Entry 6UC1 (X-ray diffraction, 2.19 A resolution); this record covers chains B and A of the 4 polymer chains in the assembly.

# Chain B (and A)
Protein: Uncharacterized protein GoxA
Source organism: Pseudoalteromonas luteoviolacea DSM 6061
Notes: chain A of this document is another copy of the same molecule, construct and numbering; everything in this record applies to it too
UniProt: A0A161XU12 (A0A161XU12_9GAMM); residue numbers follow UniProt; this construct covers 1-816
Amino-acid sequence (816 residues; row label = number of the first residue in the row):
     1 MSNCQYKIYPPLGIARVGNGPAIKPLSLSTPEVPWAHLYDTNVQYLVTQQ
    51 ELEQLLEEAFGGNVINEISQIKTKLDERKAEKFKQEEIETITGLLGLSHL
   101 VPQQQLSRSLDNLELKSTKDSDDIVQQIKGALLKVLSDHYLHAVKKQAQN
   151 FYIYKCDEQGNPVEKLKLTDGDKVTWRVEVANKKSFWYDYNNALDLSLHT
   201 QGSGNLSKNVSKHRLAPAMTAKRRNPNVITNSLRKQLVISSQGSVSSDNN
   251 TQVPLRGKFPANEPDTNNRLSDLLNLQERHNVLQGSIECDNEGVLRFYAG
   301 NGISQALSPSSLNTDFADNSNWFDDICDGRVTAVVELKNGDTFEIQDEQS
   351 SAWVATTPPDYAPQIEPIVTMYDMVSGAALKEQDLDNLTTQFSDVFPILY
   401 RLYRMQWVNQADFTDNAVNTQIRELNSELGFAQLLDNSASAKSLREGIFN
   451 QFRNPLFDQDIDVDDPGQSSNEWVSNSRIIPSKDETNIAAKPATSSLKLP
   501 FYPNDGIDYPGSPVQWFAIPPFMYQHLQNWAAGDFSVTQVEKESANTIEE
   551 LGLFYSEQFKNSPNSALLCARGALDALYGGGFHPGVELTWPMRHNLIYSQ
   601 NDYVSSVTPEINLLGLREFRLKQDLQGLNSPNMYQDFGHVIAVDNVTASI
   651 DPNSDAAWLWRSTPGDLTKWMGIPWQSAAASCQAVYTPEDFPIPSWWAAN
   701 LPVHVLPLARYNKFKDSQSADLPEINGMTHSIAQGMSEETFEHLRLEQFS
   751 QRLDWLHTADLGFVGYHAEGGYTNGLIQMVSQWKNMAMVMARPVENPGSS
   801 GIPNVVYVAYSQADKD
Not modelled in the structure: 1-3, 76-82, 114-125, 263-276, 467-469, 816 (chain A: 1-3, 77-81, 115-122, 158-160, 263-277, 466-470, 816)
Covalently attached groups: covalent link C682-W697
Modified / non-standard residues: W697 (2-amino-3-(6,7-dioxo-6,7-dihydro-1H-indol-3-yl)-propionic acid; TRQ)
Differences from the reference sequence: engineered mutation A678 (Asp in A0A161XU12)
Bound ions: Mg2+: D360, A362, I365, A699, N700
Ligand contacts: glycine (GLY): F316, H583, S681, C682, W696, W697, Y772
Reported in the primary citation:
  - mutagenesis - D678A: abolished catalytic activity on glycine

# Interface between chain B and chain A
Contacting residue pairs (126; chain B residue first):
  F316(B) - H767(A)
  Q410(B) - R710(A)
  Q410(B) - Q751(A)  hydrogen bond
  F413(B) - E747(A)
  F413(B) - Q751(A)
  T414(B) - R710(A)  hydrogen bond (backbone-side chain)
  T414(B) - K713(A)
  T414(B) - Q748(A)  hydrogen bond (backbone-side chain)
  T414(B) - Q751(A)
  D415(B) - R710(A)  salt bridge
  D415(B) - K713(A)  salt bridge
  T420(B) - M728(A)
  T420(B) - L744(A)
  Q421(B) - I732(A)
  R423(B) - L744(A)
  R423(B) - E747(A)  salt bridge
  E424(B) - I732(A)
  E424(B) - G735(A)
  E424(B) - M736(A)
  S427(B) - M736(A)
  S427(B) - S737(A)  hydrogen bond (side chain-backbone)
  S427(B) - T740(A)
  E428(B) - G735(A)
  E428(B) - M736(A)
  E428(B) - S737(A)  hydrogen bond (side chain-backbone)
  P481(B) - G765(A)
  P481(B) - Y766(A)  hydrogen bond (backbone-backbone)
  K483(B) - Y766(A)  hydrogen bond (backbone-backbone)
  K483(B) - H767(A)  hydrogen bond (side chain-backbone)
  K483(B) - A768(A)
  E485(B) - D760(A)
  I507(B) - Y766(A)  hydrophobic
  D508(B) - Y766(A)
  H583(B) - Y766(A)  hydrogen bond
  S681(B) - H767(A)
  V685(B) - Y766(A)  hydrophobic
  Y686(B) - H757(A)
  Y686(B) - F763(A)
  Y686(B) - V764(A)
  Y686(B) - G765(A)  hydrogen bond (backbone-backbone)
  T687(B) - V764(A)
  P688(B) - V764(A)
  P688(B) - A813(A)
  E689(B) - A813(A)
  D690(B) - H757(A)
  D690(B) - A813(A)  hydrogen bond (backbone-backbone)
  D690(B) - D814(A)  hydrogen bond (side chain-backbone)
  F691(B) - R710(A)
  F691(B) - L753(A)  hydrophobic
  P707(B) - F691(A)  hydrophobic
  A709(B) - F691(A)  hydrophobic
  R710(B) - Q410(A)
  R710(B) - T414(A)
  R710(B) - D415(A)  salt bridge
  R710(B) - F691(A)
  K713(B) - T414(A)  hydrogen bond (side chain-backbone)
  K713(B) - D415(A)  salt bridge
  M728(B) - T420(A)
  I732(B) - Q421(A)
  I732(B) - E424(A)
  G735(B) - E424(A)
  G735(B) - E428(A)
  M736(B) - E424(A)
  M736(B) - S427(A)
  S737(B) - S427(A)
  T740(B) - S427(A)
  H743(B) - L746(A)
  H743(B) - S799(A)  hydrogen bond (side chain-backbone)
  H743(B) - S800(A)  hydrogen bond (side chain-backbone)
  H743(B) - G801(A)
  L744(B) - T420(A)
  L744(B) - R423(A)
  L746(B) - H743(A)
  L746(B) - E747(A)
  E747(B) - F413(A)
  E747(B) - R423(A)  salt bridge
  E747(B) - F749(A)
  E747(B) - S750(A)
  Q748(B) - T414(A)  hydrogen bond (side chain-backbone)
  S750(B) - E747(A)
  S750(B) - S750(A)
  S750(B) - Q751(A)  hydrogen bond (backbone-side chain)
  Q751(B) - Q410(A)
  Q751(B) - F413(A)
  Q751(B) - T414(A)
  Q751(B) - S750(A)  hydrogen bond (side chain-backbone)
  L753(B) - D690(A)
  L753(B) - F691(A)  hydrophobic
  H757(B) - Y686(A)
  H757(B) - D690(A)
  D760(B) - E485(A)
  F763(B) - Y686(A)  hydrophobic
  V764(B) - Y686(A)
  V764(B) - T687(A)
  V764(B) - P688(A)
  G765(B) - P481(A)
  G765(B) - Y686(A)  hydrogen bond (backbone-backbone)
  Y766(B) - P481(A)  hydrogen bond (backbone-backbone)
  Y766(B) - K483(A)  hydrogen bond (backbone-backbone)
  Y766(B) - I507(A)  hydrophobic
  Y766(B) - D508(A)
  Y766(B) - H583(A)  hydrogen bond
  Y766(B) - V685(A)  hydrophobic
  H767(B) - F316(A)
  H767(B) - K483(A)
  H767(B) - S681(A)
  H767(B) - Y772(A)  hydrogen bond
  A768(B) - K483(A)
  A768(B) - Y772(A)
  E769(B) - G771(A)
  E769(B) - Y772(A)  hydrogen bond (backbone-backbone)
  E769(B) - T773(A)  hydrogen bond
  G771(B) - E769(A)
  G771(B) - G771(A)
  Y772(B) - H767(A)  hydrogen bond
  Y772(B) - A768(A)
  Y772(B) - E769(A)  hydrogen bond (backbone-backbone)
  T773(B) - E769(A)  hydrogen bond
  S799(B) - E739(A)
  S799(B) - H743(A)  hydrogen bond (backbone-side chain)
  S800(B) - H743(A)  hydrogen bond (backbone-side chain)
  G801(B) - H743(A)
  A813(B) - P688(A)
  A813(B) - E689(A)
  A813(B) - D690(A)  hydrogen bond (backbone-backbone)
  D814(B) - D690(A)  hydrogen bond (backbone-side chain)
Interface residues without a listed pair, chain B (67 interface residues in all): S482, W696, S731, E739, T758, G770, N774
Interface residues without a listed pair, chain A (68 interface residues in all): S482, W696, P707, A709, S731, T758, G770, N774

# In short
67 residues of chain B and 68 residues of chain A are in contact; the contacts include 32 hydrogen bonds and 6
salt bridges. Polar pairs include D415(B)-R710(A), D415(B)-K713(A) and R423(B)-E747(A). Bound to chain B:
glycine. D360(B), A362(B), I365(B), A699(B) and N700(B) coordinate Mg2+. From the paper: D678A of chain B
abolishes catalytic activity on glycine.
Both chains are Uncharacterized protein GoxA (Pseudoalteromonas luteoviolacea DSM 6061). Entry 6UC1 (Crystal
structure of D678A GoxA soaked in glycine at pH 7.5) was determined by X-ray diffraction (same publication as
6UBN, 6UBR, 6UBZ and 6UFQ).
